5XIW - chains C and E of the 6 polymer chains in the assembly; structure by X-ray diffraction, 2.90 A resolution.

Chain C:
Name: Tubulin alpha-1B chain
Source organism: Sus scrofa
UniProt: Q2XVP4 (TBA1B_PIG); residues 1-451 here = UniProt positions 1-451
Sequence (451 residues; each row starts with the number of its first residue):
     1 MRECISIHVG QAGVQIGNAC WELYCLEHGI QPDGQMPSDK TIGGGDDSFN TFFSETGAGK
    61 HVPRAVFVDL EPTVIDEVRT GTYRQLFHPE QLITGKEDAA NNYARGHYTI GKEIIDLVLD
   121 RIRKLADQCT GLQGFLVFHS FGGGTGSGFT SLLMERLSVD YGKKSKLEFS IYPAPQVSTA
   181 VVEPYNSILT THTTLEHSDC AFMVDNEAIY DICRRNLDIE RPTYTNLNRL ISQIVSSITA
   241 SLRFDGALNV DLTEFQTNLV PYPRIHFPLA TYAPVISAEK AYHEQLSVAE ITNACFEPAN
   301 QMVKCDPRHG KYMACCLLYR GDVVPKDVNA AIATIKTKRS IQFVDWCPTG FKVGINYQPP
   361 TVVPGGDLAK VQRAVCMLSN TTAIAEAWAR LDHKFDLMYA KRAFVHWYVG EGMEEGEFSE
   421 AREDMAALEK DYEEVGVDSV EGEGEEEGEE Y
Not modelled in the structure: 441-451
Curated features (UniProtKB/Swiss-Prot):
  - motif: M1 to C4 (MREC motif)
  - active site: E254
  - binding site (GTP): G10, Q11, A12, Q15, E71, A99, S140, G143, G144, T145, G146, T179, E183, N206, Y224, N228, L252
  - binding site (Mg(2+)): E71
  - site: Y451 (Involved in polymerization)
  - modified residue: K40 (N6,N6,N6-trimethyllysine), S48 (Phosphoserine), S232 (Phosphoserine), Y282 (3'-nitrotyrosine), R339 (Omega-N-methylarginine), S439 (Phosphoserine), E443 (5-glutamyl polyglutamate), E445 (5-glutamyl polyglutamate), Y451 (3'-nitrotyrosine)
  - cross-link (Glycyl lysine isopeptide (Lys-Gly)): K326 (interchain with G-Cter in ubiquitin), K370 (interchain with G-Cter in ubiquitin)
Metal / ion sites: Ca2+: D39, T41, G44, E55
Small-molecule neighbours:
  - GTP (guanosine-5'-triphosphate): G10, Q11, A12, Q15, I16, D69, D98, A99, A100, N101, S140, G142, G143, G144, T145, G146, I171, P173, V177, S178, T179, E183, N206, Y224, N228, I231
  - colchicine (LOC; N-[(7S)-1,2,3,10-tetramethoxy-9-oxo-6,7-dihydro-5H-benzo[d]heptalen-7-yl]ethanamide): N101, S178, T179, A180, V181
From the paper describing this entry:
  - binding site for colchicine: V181

Chain E:
Name: Stathmin-4
Source organism: Rattus norvegicus
UniProt: P63043 (STMN4_RAT); residues 5-145 here correspond to UniProt positions 49-189 (UniProt number = residue number + 44)
Sequence (143 residues; numbered 3 to 145; the number before each row is that of its first residue):
     3 MADMEVIELN KCTSGQSFEV ILKPPSFDGV PEFNASLPRR RDPSLEEIQK KLEAAEERRK
    63 YQEAELLKHL AEKREHEREV IQKAIEENNN FIKMAKEKLA QKMESNKENR EAHLAAMLER
   123 LQEKDKHAEE VRKNKELKEE ASR
Not modelled in the structure: 3-5, 29-43, 142-145
Sequence notes: expression tag (3-4)
Curated features (UniProtKB/Swiss-Prot):
  - modified residue: S46 (Phosphoserine)

How chain C and chain E interact:
Residue-residue contacts (32):
  H107(C) - K104(E)
  H107(C) - M105(E)
  Y108(C) - K104(E)
  Y108(C) - M105(E)  hydrophobic
  Y108(C) - N108(E)
  T109(C) - R112(E)
  K112(C) - M105(E)
  L152(C) - L101(E)  hydrophobic
  E155(C) - L101(E)
  E155(C) - K104(E)  salt bridge
  R156(C) - L101(E)
  S158(C) - F93(E)
  S158(C) - I94(E)
  V159(C) - I94(E)
  V159(C) - K98(E)
  G162(C) - I94(E)
  K163(C) - N90(E)
  K163(C) - F93(E)
  T193(C) - K104(E)
  E196(C) - F93(E)
  E196(C) - K100(E)  salt bridge
  H197(C) - F93(E)
  G410(C) - R112(E)
  G410(C) - H115(E)
  E411(C) - N108(E)
  E411(C) - R112(E)  salt bridge
  G412(C) - N108(E)  hydrogen bond (backbone-side chain)
  G412(C) - N111(E)  hydrogen bond (backbone-side chain)
  G412(C) - R112(E)
  M413(C) - N108(E)
  E414(C) - S107(E)  hydrogen bond
  E414(C) - N111(E)  hydrogen bond
Other interface residues (no listed pair), chain C (20 interface residues in all): E417
Other interface residues (no listed pair), chain E (15 interface residues in all): A97, K109

In short:
Chain C and chain E form an interface of 20 and 15 residues respectively, with 4 hydrogen bonds and 3 salt
bridges. Among the polar pairs are E155(C)-K104(E), E196(C)-K100(E) and E411(C)-R112(E). Chain C binds GTP and
colchicine. The paper reports a binding site for colchicine at V181(C).
Chain C is Tubulin alpha-1B chain (Sus scrofa) and chain E is Stathmin-4 (Rattus norvegicus); the structure,
Crystal structure of T2R-TTL-Colchicine complex, was determined by X-ray diffraction (same publication as
5YL2, 5YLJ, 5YLS and 5XP3).
